Entry 5T0S (X-ray diffraction, 1.42 A resolution); this record covers chain A.

== Chain A ==
Protein: Synaptotagmin-1
Source organism: Mus musculus
Notes: fragment: C2B domain residues 271-421
Reference sequence: P46096 (SYT1_MOUSE); residue numbers follow UniProt; this construct covers 271-421
Sequence (151 residues; row label = number of the first residue in the row):
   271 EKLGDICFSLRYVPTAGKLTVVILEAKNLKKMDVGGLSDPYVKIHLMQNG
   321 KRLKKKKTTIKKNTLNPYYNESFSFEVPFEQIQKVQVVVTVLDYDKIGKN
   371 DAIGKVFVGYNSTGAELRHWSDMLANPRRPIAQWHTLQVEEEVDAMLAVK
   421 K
UniProt features mapped onto this chain:
  - binding site (Ca(2+)): D303, D309, D363, D365, D371
  - modified residue (Phosphoserine): S342, S344
Ion coordination: Cd2+: D309, D363, Y364; Na+: T383, E386
Reported in the primary citation:
  - Cd2+ coordination: D303, D309, D363, Y364
  - conformationally variable residues (side-chain flip): D365

== Overview ==
D309, D363 and Y364 form the Cd2+ site. The Na+ site is built by T383 and E386. From UniProt: 5 Ca2+-binding
residues. From the paper: Cd2+ coordination by D303, D309 and D363 among others; conformational variability at
D365.
Chain A is Synaptotagmin-1 (Mus musculus); the structure, Synaptotagmin 1 C2B domain, cadmium-bound, was
determined by X-ray diffraction together with 5T0R from the same study.
